3HOT - chains A and H of the 8 polymer chains in the assembly; structure by X-ray diffraction, 3.25 A resolution.

== Chain A ==
Protein: Transposable element mariner, complete cds
Source organism: Drosophila mauritiana
Notes: EC 2.7.7.-
UniProtKB: Q7JQ07 (Q7JQ07_DROMA); numbering as in UniProt (aligned over 1-345)
Sequence (345 residues; numbered 1 to 345; the number before each row is that of its first residue):
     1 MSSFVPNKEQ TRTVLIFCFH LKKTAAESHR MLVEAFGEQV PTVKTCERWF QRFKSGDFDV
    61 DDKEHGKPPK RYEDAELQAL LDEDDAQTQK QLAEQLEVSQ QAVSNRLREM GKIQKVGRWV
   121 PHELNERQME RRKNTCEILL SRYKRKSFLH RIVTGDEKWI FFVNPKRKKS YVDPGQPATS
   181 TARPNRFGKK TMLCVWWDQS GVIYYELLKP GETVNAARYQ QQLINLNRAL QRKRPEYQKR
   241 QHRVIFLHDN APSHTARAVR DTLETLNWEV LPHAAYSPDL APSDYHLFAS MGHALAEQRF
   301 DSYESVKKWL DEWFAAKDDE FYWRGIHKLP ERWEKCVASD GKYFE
Not modelled in the structure: 1-4, 238-240
Construct notes: engineered mutation Ala216 (Thr in Q7JQ07)
Curated features (UniProtKB/Swiss-Prot):
  - DNA-binding region (H-T-H motif): Thr24 to Ser55, Gln89 to Met110
  - region: Ile113 to Asn125 (Linker)
  - binding site (Mg(2+)): Asp156, Asp249, Asp284
  - site: Arg48 (Important for base-specific DNA-binding), Gln100 (Important for base-specific DNA-binding), Arg118 (Important for base-specific DNA-binding), Arg186 (Critical for target DNA recognition), His293 (Important for base-specific DNA-binding)
  - mutagenesis: Arg48 (R48Q: Loss of DNA binding; when associated with R-100), Gln100 (Q100R: Loss of DNA binding; when associated with Q-48), Arg118 (R118A: Reduces rate of second strand cleavage; when associated with A-216), Trp119 (W119P: Alters cleavage sites in second strand cleavage), Arg186 (R186A: No effect on second strand cleavage. Strongly reduced strand transfer activity), Asp284 (D284A: Loss of catalytic activity)
Disulfides: Cys136-Cys336
Ion coordination: Mn2+: Asp156, Asp249 (shared with 1 residue of chain G)
From the paper describing this entry:
  - Mn2+ coordination: Asp156, Asp249
  - mutagenesis - R118A/T216A, R118Q/T216A: decreased catalytic activity
  - mutagenesis - T216A: unchanged catalytic activity (citing earlier work)
  - mutagenesis - W119P, W119P/T216A: abolished catalytic activity
  - mutagenesis - R186A/T216A (less than 5%): decreased catalytic activity on strand transfer
  - mutagenesis - K158A/T216A, R183A/T216A, N185A/T216A, R186A/T216A, K189A/T216A: unchanged catalytic activity
  - mutagenesis - K158A/T216A, R183A/T216A, N185A/T216A, K189A/T216A: increased catalytic activity on target integration

== Chain H ==
Molecule: Mos1 TS inverted repeat DNA
Sequence (28 nucleotides; row label = number of the first residue in the row):
    29 AAACGACATT TCATACTTGT ACACCTGA

== Chain A / chain H interface ==
Pairs across the interface (10):
  Phe161(A) - DA56(H)  base contact
  Arg183(A) - DG55(H)  base contact
  Pro184(A) - DG55(H)  base contact
  Pro184(A) - DA56(H)  base contact
  Asn185(A) - DT54(H)  hydrogen bond to the base
  Asn185(A) - DG55(H)  base contact
  Arg186(A) - DG55(H)  sugar contact
  Arg186(A) - DA56(H)  salt bridge to the phosphate
  Phe187(A) - DT54(H)  base contact
  Phe187(A) - DG55(H)  phosphate contact
Also at the interface, not in a pair above, chain H (4 interface residues in all): DC53

== Overview ==
Chain A and chain H form an interface of 6 and 4 residues respectively, with 1 hydrogen bond and 1 salt
bridge. Polar contacts include Asn185(A)-DT54(H) and Arg186(A)-DA56(H). The paper reports that K158A/T216A,
R183A/T216A and N185A/T216A of chain A, among others, increase catalytic activity on target integration; Mn2+
coordination by Asp156(A) and Asp249(A); 10 substitutions were tested in all.
Chain A is Transposable element mariner, complete cds (Drosophila mauritiana) and chain H is Mos1 TS inverted
repeat DNA; the structure, Crystal structure of the Mos1 mariner paired end complex with Mn, was determined by
X-ray diffraction, deposited together with 3HOS.
